PDB entry 7BEJ | X-ray diffraction, 2.42 A resolution | chains H and L of the 3 polymer chains in the assembly

# Chain H
Molecule: COVOX-158 heavy chain
Source organism: Homo sapiens
Chain sequence (222 residues; each row starts with the number of its first residue):
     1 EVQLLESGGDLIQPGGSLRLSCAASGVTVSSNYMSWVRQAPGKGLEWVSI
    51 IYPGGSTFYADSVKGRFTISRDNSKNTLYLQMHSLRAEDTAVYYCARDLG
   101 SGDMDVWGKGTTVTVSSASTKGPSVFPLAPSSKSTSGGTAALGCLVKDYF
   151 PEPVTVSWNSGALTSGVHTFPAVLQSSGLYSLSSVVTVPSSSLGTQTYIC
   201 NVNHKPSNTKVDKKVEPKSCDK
Unresolved in the structure: 132-134, 219-222
Cystine bridges: Cys-22/Cys-95, Cys-144/Cys-200

# Chain L
Molecule: COVOX-158 light chain
Source organism: Homo sapiens
Chain sequence (214 residues; row label = number of the first residue in the row):
     1 DIVMTQSPSFLSASVGDRVTITCRASQGISSYLAWYQQKPGKAPKLLIQA
    51 ASTLQSGVPSRFSGSGSGTEFTLTISSLQPEDFATYYCQQLNSYRYTFGQ
   101 GTKVEIKRTVAAPSVFIFPPSDEQLKSGTASVVCLLNNFYPREAKVQWKV
   151 DNALQSGNSQESVTEQDSKDSTYSLSSTLTLSKADYEKHKVYACEVTHQG
   201 LSSPVTKSFNRGEC
Unresolved in the structure: 214
Cystine bridges: Cys-23/Cys-88, Cys-134/Cys-194

# Chain H / chain L interface
Contacting residue pairs (61; chain H residue first):
  Gln-39(H) / Gln-38(L)  hydrogen bond
  Gln-39(H) / Tyr-87(L)
  Gly-44(H) / Tyr-87(L)
  Leu-45(H) / Pro-44(L)  hydrophobic
  Leu-45(H) / Tyr-87(L)  hydrophobic
  Leu-45(H) / Phe-98(L)
  Trp-47(H) / Tyr-96(L)
  Ile-50(H) / Tyr-96(L)
  Tyr-52(H) / Tyr-96(L)
  Asp-61(H) / Arg-95(L)  salt bridge
  Tyr-94(H) / Lys-42(L)
  Tyr-94(H) / Ala-43(L)  hydrophobic
  Asp-98(H) / Tyr-96(L)
  Leu-99(H) / Gln-49(L)
  Ser-101(H) / Leu-91(L)
  Ser-101(H) / Asn-92(L)  hydrogen bond (backbone-backbone)
  Gly-102(H) / Tyr-36(L)  hydrogen bond (backbone-side chain)
  Gly-102(H) / Gln-89(L)  hydrogen bond (backbone-side chain)
  Gly-102(H) / Leu-91(L)
  Asp-103(H) / Tyr-36(L)
  Asp-103(H) / Gln-49(L)  hydrogen bond
  Asp-103(H) / Leu-91(L)
  Met-104(H) / Tyr-36(L)  hydrogen bond (backbone-side chain)
  Met-104(H) / Leu-46(L)
  Asp-105(H) / Leu-46(L)
  Trp-107(H) / Tyr-36(L)  hydrophobic
  Trp-107(H) / Ala-43(L)  hydrophobic
  Trp-107(H) / Pro-44(L)
  Gly-108(H) / Ala-43(L)
  Phe-126(H) / Ser-121(L)
  Phe-126(H) / Gln-124(L)
  Pro-127(H) / Ser-121(L)
  Leu-128(H) / Phe-118(L)  hydrophobic
  Leu-128(H) / Val-133(L)  hydrophobic
  Ala-129(H) / Phe-118(L)
  Thr-135(H) / Phe-116(L)
  Ser-136(H) / Phe-116(L)
  Ala-141(H) / Phe-116(L)  hydrophobic
  Ala-141(H) / Phe-118(L)
  Leu-145(H) / Ser-131(L)
  Lys-147(H) / Gln-124(L)
  His-168(H) / Asn-137(L)
  His-168(H) / Asn-138(L)  hydrogen bond
  His-168(H) / Ser-174(L)  hydrogen bond
  Phe-170(H) / Leu-135(L)  hydrophobic
  Phe-170(H) / Ser-162(L)
  Phe-170(H) / Thr-164(L)
  Phe-170(H) / Ser-174(L)
  Phe-170(H) / Leu-175(L)
  Phe-170(H) / Ser-176(L)
  Pro-171(H) / Ser-162(L)  hydrogen bond (backbone-side chain)
  Pro-171(H) / Val-163(L)
  Val-173(H) / Gln-160(L)
  Val-173(H) / Glu-161(L)
  Leu-174(H) / Gln-160(L)  hydrogen bond (backbone-side chain)
  Gln-175(H) / Gln-160(L)
  Ser-183(H) / Ser-176(L)  hydrogen bond
  Val-185(H) / Leu-135(L)  hydrophobic
  Thr-187(H) / Asn-137(L)
  Lys-213(H) / Glu-123(L)  salt bridge
  Lys-218(H) / Asp-122(L)  salt bridge
Interface residues without a listed pair, chain H (43 interface residues in all): Lys-43, Val-125, Thr-139, Ala-140, Leu-142, Thr-169
Interface residues without a listed pair, chain L (37 interface residues in all): Ala-34, Gln-55, Thr-129, Asp-167

# Summary
The interface between chain H and chain L involves 43 residues on one side and 37 on the other; the contacts
include 11 hydrogen bonds and 3 salt bridges. Polar contacts include Asp-61(H)/Arg-95(L),
Lys-213(H)/Glu-123(L) and Lys-218(H)/Asp-122(L).
Here chain H is COVOX-158 heavy chain and chain L is COVOX-158 light chain, both from Homo sapiens. Entry 7BEJ
(Crystal structure of the receptor binding domain of SARS-CoV-2 Spike glycoprotein in complex with COVOX-158
Fab ...) was determined by X-ray diffraction (same publication as 7BEH, 7BEK, 7ND3, 7ND4, 7ND6 and 7ND7).
